Entry 8BQ5 (electron microscopy, 2.73 A resolution); this record covers chains N and f of the 67 polymer chains in the assembly.

== Chain N ==
Name: NADH-ubiquinone oxidoreductase chain 2
Source organism: Arabidopsis thaliana
Notes: EC 7.1.1.2
Reference sequence: O05000 (NU2M_ARATH); residue numbers follow UniProt; this construct covers 1-499
Amino-acid sequence (499 residues; numbered 1 to 499; the number before each row is that of its first residue):
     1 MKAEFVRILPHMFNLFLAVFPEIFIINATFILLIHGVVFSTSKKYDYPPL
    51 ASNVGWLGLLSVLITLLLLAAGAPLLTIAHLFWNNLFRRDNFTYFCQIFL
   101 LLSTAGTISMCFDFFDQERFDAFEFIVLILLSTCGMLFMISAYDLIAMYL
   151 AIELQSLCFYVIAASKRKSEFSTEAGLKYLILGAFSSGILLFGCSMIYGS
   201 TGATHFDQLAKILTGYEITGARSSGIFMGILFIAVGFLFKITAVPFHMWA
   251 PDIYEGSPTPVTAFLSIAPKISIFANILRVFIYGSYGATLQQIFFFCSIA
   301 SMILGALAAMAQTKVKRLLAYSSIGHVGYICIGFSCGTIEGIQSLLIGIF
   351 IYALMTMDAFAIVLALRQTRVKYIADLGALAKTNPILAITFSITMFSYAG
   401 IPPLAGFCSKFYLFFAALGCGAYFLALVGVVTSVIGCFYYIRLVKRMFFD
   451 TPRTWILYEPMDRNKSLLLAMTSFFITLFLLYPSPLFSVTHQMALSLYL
Disordered / not traced: 1-11
Disulfides: Cys336-Cys420

== Chain f ==
Name: At4g16450
Source organism: Arabidopsis thaliana
Reference sequence: Q84W12 (Q84W12_ARATH); residues 1-106 here = UniProt positions 1-106
Amino-acid sequence (106 residues; each row starts with the number of its first residue):
     1 MNTDITALEKAQYPVVDRNPAFTKVVGNFSTLDYLRFSTITGISVTVGYL
    51 SGIKPGIKGPSMVTGGLIGLMGGFMYAYQNSAGRLMGFFPNDGEVASYQK
   101 RGGFSK
Disordered / not traced: 102-106
Modified positions: Met1 (N-formylmethionine; FME)

== How chain N and chain f interact ==
Residue-residue contacts (75):
  Met12(N) - Thr3(f)
  Phe13(N) - Phe22(f)  hydrophobic
  Phe13(N) - Tyr78(f)
  Asn14(N) - Ile5(f)
  Asn14(N) - Asn19(f)  hydrogen bond
  Asn14(N) - Pro20(f)  hydrogen bond (side chain-backbone)
  Asn14(N) - Tyr78(f)  hydrogen bond
  Asn14(N) - Met86(f)
  Leu15(N) - Thr3(f)
  Leu15(N) - Asp4(f)
  Leu15(N) - Ile5(f)  hydrophobic
  Phe20(N) - Met75(f)
  Phe20(N) - Gln79(f)
  Ile23(N) - Met75(f)  hydrophobic
  Phe24(N) - Ile68(f)
  Phe24(N) - Met71(f)  hydrophobic
  Phe24(N) - Gly72(f)
  Phe24(N) - Met75(f)  hydrophobic
  Asn27(N) - Met71(f)
  Ala28(N) - Met71(f)
  Ile31(N) - Thr64(f)
  Ile31(N) - Ile68(f)  hydrophobic
  Leu32(N) - Ile68(f)  hydrophobic
  His35(N) - Ile57(f)
  His35(N) - Ser61(f)
  His35(N) - Thr64(f)  hydrogen bond
  Phe39(N) - Pro60(f)  hydrophobic
  Tyr45(N) - Gly56(f)
  Tyr45(N) - Ile57(f)  hydrophobic
  Tyr45(N) - Pro60(f)
  Pro48(N) - Pro55(f)
  Pro49(N) - Pro55(f)
  Leu50(N) - Pro55(f)  hydrophobic
  Leu50(N) - Ile57(f)  hydrophobic
  Ser52(N) - Lys54(f)
  Asn53(N) - Ser51(f)  hydrogen bond
  Asn53(N) - Gly52(f)
  Asn53(N) - Ile57(f)
  Asn53(N) - Ser61(f)  hydrogen bond
  Trp56(N) - Ser51(f)
  Leu57(N) - Gly48(f)
  Leu57(N) - Thr64(f)
  Leu57(N) - Gly65(f)
  Leu60(N) - Ser44(f)
  Ser61(N) - Ile68(f)
  Ile64(N) - Ser44(f)
  Leu67(N) - Tyr76(f)
  Leu68(N) - Tyr76(f)
  Leu68(N) - Gln79(f)  hydrogen bond (backbone-side chain)
  Ala71(N) - Tyr76(f)
  Ala71(N) - Phe89(f)
  Gly72(N) - Gln79(f)
  Pro74(N) - Glu9(f)
  Pro74(N) - Phe88(f)  hydrophobic
  Leu75(N) - Gln79(f)
  Leu75(N) - Phe88(f)  hydrophobic
  Leu75(N) - Phe89(f)  hydrophobic
  Thr77(N) - Ala7(f)
  Thr77(N) - Leu8(f)  hydrogen bond (backbone-backbone)
  Thr77(N) - Glu9(f)
  Ile78(N) - Ile5(f)
  Ile78(N) - Ala7(f)  hydrophobic
  Ile78(N) - Met86(f)  hydrophobic
  Ile78(N) - Phe88(f)  hydrophobic
  Ala79(N) - Asp4(f)
  Ala79(N) - Ile5(f)  hydrogen bond (backbone-backbone)
  Ala79(N) - Thr6(f)  hydrogen bond (backbone-backbone)
  His80(N) - Thr6(f)  hydrogen bond (side chain-backbone)
  His80(N) - Ala7(f)
  His80(N) - Leu8(f)
  Leu81(N) - Asp4(f)
  Phe82(N) - Met1(f)
  Phe82(N) - Asn2(f)
  Phe82(N) - Asp4(f)
  Asp116(N) - Lys54(f)  salt bridge
Interface residues without a listed pair, chain N (39 interface residues in all): Leu17, Ala73
Interface residues without a listed pair, chain f (39 interface residues in all): Ile40, Ile43, Val47, Ala82, Gly83

== In short ==
The chain N/chain f interface involves 39 residues from each chain; the contacts include 11 hydrogen bonds and
1 salt bridge. Polar pairs include Asp116(N)-Lys54(f), Asn14(N)-Asn19(f) and Asn14(N)-Pro20(f).
Here chain N is NADH-ubiquinone oxidoreductase chain 2 and chain f is At4g16450, both from Arabidopsis
thaliana. Entry 8BQ5 (Cryo-EM structure of the Arabidopsis thaliana I+III2 supercomplex (Complete conformation
1 composition)) was determined by electron microscopy together with 8BED, 8BEE, 8BEF, 8BEH, 8BEL, 8BEP, 8BPX
and 8BQ6 from the same study.
